Entry 4TVP (X-ray diffraction, 3.10 A resolution); this record covers chains D and E of the 6 polymer chains in the assembly.

[Chain D]
Protein: 35O22 Heavy chain
From: Homo sapiens
Amino-acid sequence (243 residues; each row starts with the number of its first residue; a row labelled like 72A-72H holds insertion residues (72A, then the next letters in order)):
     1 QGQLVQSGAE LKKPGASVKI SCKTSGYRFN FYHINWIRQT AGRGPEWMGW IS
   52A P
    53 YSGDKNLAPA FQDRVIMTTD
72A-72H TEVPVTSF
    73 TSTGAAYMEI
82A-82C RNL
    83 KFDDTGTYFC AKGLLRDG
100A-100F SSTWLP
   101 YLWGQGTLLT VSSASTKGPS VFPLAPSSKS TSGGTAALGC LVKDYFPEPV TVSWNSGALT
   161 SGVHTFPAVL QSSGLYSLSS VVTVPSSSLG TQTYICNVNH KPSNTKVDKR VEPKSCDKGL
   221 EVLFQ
Disordered / not traced: 225
Disulfides: Cys-22/Cys-92, Cys-140/Cys-196

[Chain E]
Protein: 35O22 Light chain
From: Homo sapiens
Amino-acid sequence (216 residues; row label = number of the first residue in the row; note: 1 number in that range is skipped by the numbering (no residue carries it; nothing is unmodelled there); a row labelled like 27A-27C holds insertion residues (27A, then the next letters in order)):
     1 QSVLTQSAS
    11 VSGSLGQSVT ISCTGPN
27A-27C SVC
    28 CSHKSISWYQ WPPGRAPTLI IYEDNERAPG ISPRFSGYKS YWSAYLTISD LRPEDETTYY
    88 CCSYTHNS
   95A G
    96 CVFGTGTKVS V
  106A L
   107 GQSKANPSVT LFPPSSEELQ ANKATLVCLI SDFYPGAVTV AWKADSSPVK AGVETTTPSK
   167 QSNNKYAASS YLSLTPEQWK SHRSYSCQVT HEGSTVEKTV APTECS
Disordered / not traced: 1, 211-212
Disulfides: Cys-23/Cys-88, Cys-27C/Cys-28, Cys-89/Cys-96, Cys-134/Cys-193
Ligand contacts: N-acetylglucosamine (NAG; 2-acetamido-2-deoxy-beta-D-glucopyranose): Asn-52, Glu-53, Arg-54

[How chain D and chain E interact]
Pairs across the interface (56):
  Gln-39(D) with Trp-38(E); Tyr-87(E)
  Pro-45(D) with Trp-38(E), hydrophobic; Tyr-87(E), hydrophobic; Phe-98(E)
  Trp-47(D) with Gly-95A(E); Cys-96(E); Phe-98(E), hydrophobic
  Leu-96(D) with Leu-46(E), hydrophobic; Tyr-49(E), hydrophobic
  Ser-100A(D) with Glu-50(E), hydrogen bond; Thr-92(E); His-93(E)
  Ser-100B(D) with Glu-50(E), hydrogen bond; Tyr-91(E), hydrogen bond
  Trp-100D(D) with Tyr-91(E), hydrophobic; Thr-92(E), hydrogen bond (side chain-backbone); His-93(E); Ser-95(E); Gly-95A(E); Cys-96(E)
  Leu-100E(D) with Tyr-36(E); Tyr-49(E), hydrophobic; Tyr-91(E)
  Pro-100F(D) with Tyr-36(E), hydrogen bond (backbone-side chain)
  Tyr-101(D) with Leu-46(E), hydrophobic; Pro-56(E)
  Trp-103(D) with Pro-44(E), hydrophobic
  Gly-104(D) with Ala-43(E)
  Phe-122(D) with Ser-121(E)
  Pro-123(D) with Ser-121(E); Glu-123(E)
  Ala-125(D) with Phe-118(E)
  Leu-141(D) with Val-133(E), hydrophobic
  Lys-143(D) with Glu-124(E), salt bridge; Lys-129(E); Thr-131(E), hydrogen bond
  Phe-166(D) with Leu-135(E), hydrophobic; Ile-136(E); Ser-137(E); Ala-173(E), hydrophobic; Ala-174(E)
  Pro-167(D) with Ser-165(E); Ser-175(E), hydrogen bond (backbone-side chain)
  Ala-168(D) with Thr-162(E)
  Val-169(D) with Glu-160(E); Thr-162(E); Tyr-177(E), hydrophobic
  Leu-170(D) with Glu-160(E)
  Gln-171(D) with Glu-160(E)
  Ser-177(D) with Tyr-177(E)
  Leu-178(D) with Tyr-177(E)
  Ser-179(D) with Val-133(E); Tyr-177(E), hydrogen bond
  Val-181(D) with Leu-135(E), hydrophobic
  Lys-218(D) with Glu-210(E), salt bridge
Also at the interface, not in a pair above, chain D (38 interface residues in all): Ile-37, Glu-46, Trp-50, Asn-58, Phe-91, Leu-124, Ser-127, Ala-137, Asp-144, His-164
Also at the interface, not in a pair above, chain E (41 interface residues in all): Ser-34, Arg-42, Ala-55, Asn-94, Gly-99, Thr-116, Gln-167

[Overview]
Chain D and chain E form an interface of 38 and 41 residues respectively, with 8 hydrogen bonds and 2 salt
bridges. Among the polar pairs are Lys-143(D)/Glu-124(E), Lys-218(D)/Glu-210(E) and Pro-100F(D)/Tyr-36(E).
Chain E binds N-acetylglucosamine.
Chain D is 35O22 Heavy chain and chain E is 35O22 Light chain, both from Homo sapiens; the structure, Crystal
Structure of the HIV-1 BG505 SOSIP.664 Env Trimer Ectodomain, Comprising Atomic-Level Definition of Pre-Fusion
gp120 ..., was determined by X-ray diffraction.
